Entry 8W78 (X-ray diffraction, 2.81 A resolution); this record covers chains A and D of the 4 polymer chains in the assembly.

# Chain A (and D)
Molecule: FI05204p
Organism: Drosophila melanogaster
Notes: EC 1.1.3.15, 1.1.99.2; chain D of this document is another copy of the same molecule, construct and numbering; everything in this record applies to it too
UniProtKB: Q9VJ28 (Q9VJ28_DROME); residues 41-455 here = UniProt positions 41-455
Chain sequence (415 residues; each row starts with the number of its first residue):
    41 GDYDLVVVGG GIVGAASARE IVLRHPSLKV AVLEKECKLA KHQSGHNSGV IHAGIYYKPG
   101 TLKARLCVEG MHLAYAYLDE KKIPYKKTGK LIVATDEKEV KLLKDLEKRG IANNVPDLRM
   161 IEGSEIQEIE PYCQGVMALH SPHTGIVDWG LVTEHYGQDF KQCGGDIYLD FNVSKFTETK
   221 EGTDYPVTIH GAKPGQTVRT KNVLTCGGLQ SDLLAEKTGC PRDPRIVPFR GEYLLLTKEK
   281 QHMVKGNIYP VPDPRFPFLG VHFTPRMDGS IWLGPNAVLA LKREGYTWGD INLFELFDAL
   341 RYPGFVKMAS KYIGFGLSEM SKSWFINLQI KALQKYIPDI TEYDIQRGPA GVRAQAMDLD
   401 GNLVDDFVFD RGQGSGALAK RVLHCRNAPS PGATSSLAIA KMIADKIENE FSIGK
Not modelled in the structure: 220-223, 455 (chain D: 41, 164-165, 220-223, 454-455)
Residues lining bound ligands:
  - 2-oxoglutaric acid (AKG): Ser-88, Val-90, His-92, Tyr-273, Tyr-289, Pro-297, Phe-298, Leu-299, Gly-300, His-302, Pro-315, Arg-393
  - FAD (flavin-adenine dinucleotide): Val-48, Gly-49, Gly-50, Gly-51, Ile-52, Val-53, Gly-54, Leu-73, Glu-74, Lys-75, Glu-76, His-82, Gln-83, Ser-84, His-86, Asn-87, Ser-88, Gly-89, Val-90, His-92, Trp-189, Phe-211, Asn-212, Val-213, Cys-246, Gly-247, Gly-248, Leu-249, Gln-250, Leu-254, Tyr-273, Tyr-289, Pro-315, Gly-391, Val-392, Arg-393, Pro-431, Gly-432, Ala-433, Thr-434
What the authors report for this chain:
  - binding site for flavin-adenine dinucleotide: Gly-49, Gly-51, Gly-54, Lys-75, Ser-88, Val-90, His-92, Trp-189, Cys-246, Gly-248, Pro-431
  - binding site for 2-oxoglutaric acid: Ser-88, His-92, Tyr-289, Leu-299, His-302, Arg-393
  - mutagenesis - A56D, H92A, H92R, H92Y, G110D, Y117C, G175V, G205D, G205V, S251L, R270Q, R270W, Y289A, P290L, H302A: abolished catalytic activity
  - mutagenesis - C77A, S88A, S181Y, K233N, F355C, R393A, A394V: decreased catalytic activity
  - catalytic residues: His-92 (proposed by the authors, not directly observed)
  - mutagenesis - K130R, A134P, G150V, E170D, E170G, C173R, A178V, V284E, E324K, H424P: abolished expression
  - mutagenesis - G49D, G51R, G54R, K75E, W189C, C246R, G248A, G248V, S430Y, P431R: abolished binding to flavin-adenine dinucleotide
  - mutagenesis - H92R, H92Y: unchanged binding to flavin-adenine dinucleotide
  - self-association interface (contacts with another copy of this molecule); pairs are residue here / residue on that copy: Cys-77/Cys-77 (disulfide)

# Interface between chain A and chain D
Pairs across the interface - 17 pairs, chain A then chain D:
  Ala-349(A) with Phe-365(D)
  Ser-350(A) with Phe-365(D); Asn-367(D), hydrogen bond (backbone-side chain); Leu-368(D)
  Ile-353(A) with Ser-361(D); Trp-364(D), hydrophobic; Phe-365(D), hydrophobic
  Leu-357(A) with Trp-364(D), hydrophobic
  Ser-361(A) with Ile-353(D)
  Trp-364(A) with Ile-353(D), hydrophobic; Leu-357(D), hydrophobic
  Phe-365(A) with Ala-349(D); Ser-350(D); Ile-353(D), hydrophobic
  Asn-367(A) with Ser-350(D), hydrogen bond (side chain-backbone)
  Leu-368(A) with Ser-350(D); Ile-353(D), hydrophobic
Interface residues without a listed pair, chain A (12 interface residues in all): Val-346, Lys-351, Gly-354
Interface residues without a listed pair, chain D (11 interface residues in all): Val-346, Lys-351

# Overview
12 residues of chain A and 11 residues of chain D are in contact, with 2 hydrogen bonds. The hydrogen-bonded
pair is Ser-350(A)/Asn-367(D). Ligands of chain A: flavin-adenine dinucleotide and 2-oxoglutaric acid. From
the paper: the catalytic residue His-92(A); A56D, H92A and H92R of chain A, among others, abolish catalytic
activity; 42 substitutions were tested in all.
Both chains are FI05204p (Drosophila melanogaster). Entry 8W78 (Structure of Drosophila melanogaster
L-2-hydroxyglutarate dehydrogenase in complex with FAD and 2-oxoglutarate) was determined by X-ray
diffraction, deposited together with 8W75 and 8W7F.
